6UH1 - chains B and D of the 4 polymer chains in the assembly; structure by electron microscopy, 3.04 A resolution.

[Chain B]
Molecule: VP2
Organism: Enterovirus A71
UniProt: I6W7A3 (I6W7A3_9ENTO); residues 1-254 here correspond to UniProt positions 70-323 (UniProt number = residue number + 69)
Amino-acid sequence (254 residues; each row starts with the number of its first residue):
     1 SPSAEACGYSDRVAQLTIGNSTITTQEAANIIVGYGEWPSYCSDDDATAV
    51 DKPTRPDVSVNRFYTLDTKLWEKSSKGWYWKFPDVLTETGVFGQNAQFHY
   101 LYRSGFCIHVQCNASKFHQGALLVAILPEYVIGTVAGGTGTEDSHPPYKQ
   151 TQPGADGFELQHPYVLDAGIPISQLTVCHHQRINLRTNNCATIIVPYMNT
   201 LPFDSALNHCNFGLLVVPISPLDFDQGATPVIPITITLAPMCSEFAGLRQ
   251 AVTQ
Not modelled in the structure: 1-9

[Chain D]
Molecule: VP4
Organism: Enterovirus A71
Notes: EC 3.4.22.29, 3.6.1.15, 3.4.22.28, 2.7.7.48
UniProt: E9RGA0 (E9RGA0_9ENTO); numbering as in UniProt (aligned over 1-69)
Amino-acid sequence (69 residues; row label = number of the first residue in the row):
     1 MGSQVSTQRSGSHENSNSATEGSTINYTTINYYKDSYAATAGKQSLKQDP
    51 DKFANPVKDIFTEMAAPLK
Not modelled in the structure: 1-11

[Chain B / chain D interface]
Residue-residue contacts - 15 pairs, chain B then chain D:
  Asp11(B) - Asp59(D)
  Arg12(B) - Leu68(D)
  Arg12(B) - Lys69(D)
  Ala28(B) - Leu68(D)
  Ala29(B) - Leu68(D)
  Asn30(B) - Asp59(D)  hydrogen bond
  Ile31(B) - Val57(D)
  Ile31(B) - Lys58(D)  hydrogen bond (backbone-backbone)
  Ile32(B) - Pro56(D)
  Ile32(B) - Val57(D)  hydrophobic
  Val33(B) - Pro56(D)  hydrogen bond (backbone-backbone)
  Tyr35(B) - Lys52(D)
  Tyr35(B) - Phe53(D)  hydrophobic
  Trp38(B) - Lys58(D)
  Thr187(B) - Leu68(D)
Interface residues without a listed pair, chain B (12 interface residues in all): Gly36
Interface residues without a listed pair, chain D (9 interface residues in all): Pro67

[Summary]
12 residues of chain B and 9 residues of chain D are in contact, with 3 hydrogen bonds. Among the polar pairs
are Asn30(B)-Asp59(D), Ile31(B)-Lys58(D) and Val33(B)-Pro56(D).
Here chain B is VP2 and chain D is VP4, both from Enterovirus A71. Entry 6UH1 (Structure of the EVA71 strain
11316 capsid) was determined by electron microscopy together with 6UH6 and 6UH7 from the same study.
